1DJP - chains A and B; structure by X-ray diffraction, 1.90 A resolution.

Chain A:
Protein: Glutaminase-asparaginase
Organism: Pseudomonas sp
Notes: EC 3.5.1.38
Reference sequence: P10182 (ASPQ_PSES7); residues 1008-1337 here correspond to UniProt positions 8-337 (UniProt number = residue number - 1000)
Sequence (330 residues; row label = number of the first residue in the row):
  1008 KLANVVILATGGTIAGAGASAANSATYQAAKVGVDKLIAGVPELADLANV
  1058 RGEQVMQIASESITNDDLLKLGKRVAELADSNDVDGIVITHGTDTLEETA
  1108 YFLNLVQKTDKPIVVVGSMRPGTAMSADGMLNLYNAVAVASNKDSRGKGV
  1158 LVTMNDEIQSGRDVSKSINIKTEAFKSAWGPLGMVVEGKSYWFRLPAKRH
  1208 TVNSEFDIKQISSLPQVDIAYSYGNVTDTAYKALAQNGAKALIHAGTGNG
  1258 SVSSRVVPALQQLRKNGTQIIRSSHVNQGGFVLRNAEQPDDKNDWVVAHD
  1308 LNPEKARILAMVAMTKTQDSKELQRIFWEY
Covalent attachments: 5,5-dihydroxy-6-oxo-L-norleucine (DO2) linked to Thr1020, Tyr1034
Residues lining bound ligands: 5,5-dihydroxy-6-oxo-L-norleucine (DO2): Gly1019, Ala1036, Ala1066, Ser1067, Glu1068, Gly1099, Thr1100, Asp1101, Ser1125, Met1126, Lys1173
Swiss-Prot annotation at these positions:
  - active site: Thr1020 (Acyl-ester intermediate)
  - binding site (substrate): Ser1067, Thr1100, Asp1101

Chain B:
Protein: Glutaminase-asparaginase
Organism: Pseudomonas sp
Notes: EC 3.5.1.38
Reference sequence: P10182 (ASPQ_PSES7); residues 3008-3337 here correspond to UniProt positions 8-337 (UniProt number = residue number - 3000)
Sequence (330 residues; row label = number of the first residue in the row):
  3008 KLANVVILATGGTIAGAGASAANSATYQAAKVGVDKLIAGVPELADLANV
  3058 RGEQVMQIASESITNDDLLKLGKRVAELADSNDVDGIVITHGTDTLEETA
  3108 YFLNLVQKTDKPIVVVGSMRPGTAMSADGMLNLYNAVAVASNKDSRGKGV
  3158 LVTMNDEIQSGRDVSKSINIKTEAFKSAWGPLGMVVEGKSYWFRLPAKRH
  3208 TVNSEFDIKQISSLPQVDIAYSYGNVTDTAYKALAQNGAKALIHAGTGNG
  3258 SVSSRVVPALQQLRKNGTQIIRSSHVNQGGFVLRNAEQPDDKNDWVVAHD
  3308 LNPEKARILAMVAMTKTQDSKELQRIFWEY
Covalent attachments: 5,5-dihydroxy-6-oxo-L-norleucine (DO2) linked to Thr3020, Tyr3034
Residues lining bound ligands: 5,5-dihydroxy-6-oxo-L-norleucine (DO2): Gly3019, Ala3036, Ala3066, Ser3067, Glu3068, Gly3099, Thr3100, Asp3101, Ser3125, Met3126
Swiss-Prot annotation at these positions:
  - active site: Thr3020 (Acyl-ester intermediate)
  - binding site (substrate): Ser3067, Thr3100, Asp3101

Chain A / chain B interface:
Residue-residue contacts - 111 pairs, chain A then chain B:
  Ala1032(A) - Leu3290(B)  hydrophobic
  Ala1032(A) - Ala3293(B)
  Thr1033(A) - Ala3293(B)
  Glu1068(A) - Thr3254(B)
  Glu1068(A) - Ser3258(B)
  Glu1068(A) - Val3259(B)
  Glu1068(A) - Ser3260(B)
  Glu1068(A) - Glu3294(B)
  Ser1069(A) - Ser3260(B)
  Ser1069(A) - Ser3261(B)  hydrogen bond (side chain-backbone)
  Ser1069(A) - Arg3262(B)
  Ile1070(A) - Gly3231(B)
  Ile1070(A) - Asn3232(B)  hydrogen bond (backbone-backbone)
  Thr1071(A) - Asn3232(B)
  Thr1071(A) - Arg3262(B)
  Asn1072(A) - Asn3232(B)  hydrogen bond (backbone-side chain)
  Asp1101(A) - Thr3254(B)  hydrogen bond
  Asp1101(A) - Gly3255(B)
  Asp1101(A) - Ser3258(B)  hydrogen bond
  Glu1105(A) - Tyr3230(B)
  Glu1105(A) - Gly3231(B)  hydrogen bond (side chain-backbone)
  Lys1173(A) - Gly3255(B)
  Lys1173(A) - Val3283(B)
  Ser1174(A) - Val3283(B)
  Ser1174(A) - Asn3284(B)
  Ser1174(A) - Gln3285(B)  hydrogen bond (backbone-backbone)
  Ser1174(A) - Gly3286(B)  hydrogen bond (backbone-backbone)
  Ile1175(A) - Val3283(B)
  Ile1175(A) - Gln3285(B)
  Ile1175(A) - Gly3286(B)
  Asn1176(A) - Gly3255(B)  hydrogen bond (side chain-backbone)
  Asn1176(A) - Asn3256(B)  hydrogen bond (side chain-backbone)
  Asn1176(A) - Ser3281(B)  hydrogen bond
  Asn1176(A) - Val3283(B)
  Asn1176(A) - Gly3286(B)  hydrogen bond (backbone-backbone)
  Asn1176(A) - Gly3287(B)
  Asn1176(A) - Phe3288(B)
  Ile1177(A) - Asn3256(B)
  Ile1177(A) - Phe3288(B)
  Lys1183(A) - Gln3285(B)
  Asp1225(A) - Tyr3230(B)  hydrogen bond
  Ile1226(A) - Tyr3228(B)  hydrophobic
  Ile1226(A) - Tyr3230(B)  hydrogen bond (backbone-side chain)
  Tyr1228(A) - Ile3226(B)  hydrophobic
  Tyr1228(A) - Tyr3228(B)  hydrophobic
  Tyr1228(A) - Pro3310(B)  hydrophobic
  Tyr1228(A) - Glu3311(B)  hydrogen bond
  Tyr1230(A) - Glu3105(B)
  Tyr1230(A) - Asp3225(B)  hydrogen bond
  Tyr1230(A) - Ile3226(B)  hydrogen bond (side chain-backbone)
  Tyr1230(A) - Arg3314(B)
  Gly1231(A) - Glu3105(B)  hydrogen bond (backbone-side chain)
  Gly1231(A) - Arg3314(B)  hydrogen bond (backbone-side chain)
  Asn1232(A) - Ile3070(B)  hydrogen bond (backbone-backbone)
  Asn1232(A) - Thr3071(B)
  Asn1232(A) - Asn3072(B)  hydrogen bond (side chain-backbone)
  Asn1232(A) - Arg3314(B)
  Thr1236(A) - Ala3240(B)
  Thr1236(A) - Leu3241(B)
  Thr1236(A) - Asn3244(B)  hydrogen bond
  Ala1237(A) - Leu3241(B)
  Ala1240(A) - Thr3236(B)
  Ala1240(A) - Ala3240(B)  hydrophobic
  Leu1241(A) - Thr3236(B)
  Leu1241(A) - Ala3237(B)
  Asn1244(A) - Thr3236(B)
  Thr1254(A) - Glu3068(B)
  Thr1254(A) - Asp3101(B)  hydrogen bond
  Gly1255(A) - Asp3101(B)
  Gly1255(A) - Lys3173(B)
  Gly1255(A) - Asn3176(B)  hydrogen bond (backbone-side chain)
  Asn1256(A) - Asn3176(B)  hydrogen bond (backbone-side chain)
  Asn1256(A) - Ile3177(B)
  Ser1258(A) - Glu3068(B)
  Ser1258(A) - Asp3101(B)  hydrogen bond
  Val1259(A) - Glu3068(B)
  Ser1260(A) - Glu3068(B)
  Ser1260(A) - Ser3069(B)
  Ser1261(A) - Ser3069(B)  hydrogen bond (backbone-side chain)
  Arg1262(A) - Ser3069(B)  hydrogen bond (side chain-backbone)
  Arg1262(A) - Thr3071(B)
  Ser1281(A) - Asn3176(B)  hydrogen bond
  His1282(A) - Glu3311(B)  salt bridge
  Val1283(A) - Lys3173(B)
  Val1283(A) - Ser3174(B)
  Val1283(A) - Ile3175(B)
  Val1283(A) - Asn3176(B)
  Asn1284(A) - Ser3174(B)
  Gln1285(A) - Ser3174(B)  hydrogen bond (backbone-backbone)
  Gln1285(A) - Ile3175(B)
  Gln1285(A) - Lys3183(B)
  Gln1285(A) - Gln3285(B)
  Gly1286(A) - Ser3174(B)
  Gly1286(A) - Ile3175(B)
  Gly1286(A) - Asn3176(B)  hydrogen bond (backbone-backbone)
  Gly1287(A) - Asn3176(B)
  Gly1287(A) - Lys3178(B)
  Phe1288(A) - Asn3176(B)
  Phe1288(A) - Ile3177(B)
  Leu1290(A) - Ala3032(B)  hydrophobic
  Leu1290(A) - Thr3033(B)
  Asn1292(A) - Thr3033(B)
  Ala1293(A) - Ala3032(B)
  Ala1293(A) - Thr3033(B)
  Glu1294(A) - Glu3068(B)
  Pro1310(A) - Tyr3228(B)  hydrophobic
  Glu1311(A) - Tyr3228(B)  hydrogen bond
  Glu1311(A) - His3282(B)  salt bridge
  Arg1314(A) - Tyr3230(B)
  Arg1314(A) - Gly3231(B)  hydrogen bond (side chain-backbone)
  Arg1314(A) - Asn3232(B)
Also at the interface, not in a pair above, chain A (54 interface residues in all): Tyr1034, Thr1102, Val1224, Thr1234, Val1289
Also at the interface, not in a pair above, chain B (54 interface residues in all): Tyr3034, Thr3102, Val3224, Val3289, Asn3292

In short:
The chain A/chain B interface involves 54 residues from each chain; the contacts include 33 hydrogen bonds and
2 salt bridges. Among the polar pairs are His1282(A)-Glu3311(B), Glu1311(A)-His3282(B) and
Ser1069(A)-Ser3261(B). Ligands of chain A: 5,5-dihydroxy-6-oxo-L-norleucine. Chain B binds
5,5-dihydroxy-6-oxo-L-norleucine. 5,5-dihydroxy-6-oxo-L-norleucine is covalently linked to Thr1020(A).
Both chains are Glutaminase-asparaginase (Pseudomonas sp). Entry 1DJP (Crystal structure of pseudomonas 7A
glutaminase-asparaginase with the inhibitor don covalently bound in the active site) was determined by X-ray
diffraction together with 1DJO from the same study.
